PDB entry 7QOR | X-ray diffraction, 2.00 A resolution | chain AAA

== Chain AAA ==
Protein: Beta-lactamase TEM
Organism: Escherichia coli
Notes: EC 3.5.2.6
UniProt: P62593 (BLAT_ECOLX); residues 26-288 here correspond to UniProt positions 24-286 (UniProt number = residue number - 2)
Sequence (263 residues; numbered 26 to 288; the number before each row is that of its first residue):
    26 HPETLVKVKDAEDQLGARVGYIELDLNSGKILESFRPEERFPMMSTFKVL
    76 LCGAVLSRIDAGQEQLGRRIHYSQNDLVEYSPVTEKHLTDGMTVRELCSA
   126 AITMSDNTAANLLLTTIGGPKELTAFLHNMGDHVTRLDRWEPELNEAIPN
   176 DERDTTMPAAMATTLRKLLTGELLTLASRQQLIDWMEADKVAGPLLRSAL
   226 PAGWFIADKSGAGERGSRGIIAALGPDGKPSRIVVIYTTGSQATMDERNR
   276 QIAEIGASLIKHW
Differences from the reference sequence: engineered mutation Ile84 (Val82 in P62593)
UniProt features mapped onto this chain:
  - active site: Ser70 (Acyl-ester intermediate), Glu168 (Proton acceptor)
  - binding site (substrate): Lys234 to Gly236
Disulfide bonds: Cys77-Cys123

== In short ==
UniProt lists active-site residues Ser70 and Glu168 and 3 substrate-binding residues.
Chain AAA is Beta-lactamase TEM (Escherichia coli); the structure, Structure of beta-lactamase TEM-171, was
determined by X-ray diffraction, deposited together with 7QLP and 7QNK.
